PDB entry 1A37 | X-ray diffraction, 3.60 A resolution | chains A and B of the 4 polymer chains in the assembly

Chain A (and B):
Molecule: 14-3-3 protein zeta
From: Bos taurus
Notes: chain B of this document is another copy of the same molecule, construct and numbering; everything in this record applies to it too
UniProt: P63103 (1433Z_BOVIN); the construct lacks a stretch of the UniProt sequence and is renumbered around it, so the offset changes along the chain: 1-201 = UniProt 1-201; 210-212 = UniProt 202-204; 213-245 = UniProt 213-245
Chain sequence (245 residues; row label = number of the first residue in the row; note: 8 numbers in that range are skipped by the numbering (no residue carries them; nothing is unmodelled there); a row labelled like 212A-212H holds insertion residues (212A, then the next letters in order)):
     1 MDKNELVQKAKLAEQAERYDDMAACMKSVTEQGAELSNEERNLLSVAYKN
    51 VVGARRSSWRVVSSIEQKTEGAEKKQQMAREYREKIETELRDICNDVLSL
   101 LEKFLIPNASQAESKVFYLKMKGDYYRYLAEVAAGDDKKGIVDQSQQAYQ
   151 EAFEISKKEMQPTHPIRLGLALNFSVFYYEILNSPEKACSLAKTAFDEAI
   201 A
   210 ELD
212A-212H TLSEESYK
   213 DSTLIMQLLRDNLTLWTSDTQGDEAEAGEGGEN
Unresolved in the structure: 68-72, 110-111, 158-165, 180-187, 210-211, 212A-212H, 229-245
Curated features (UniProtKB/Swiss-Prot):
  - site (Interaction with phosphoserine on interacting protein): Arg56, Arg127
  - modified residue: Met1 (N-acetylmethionine), Lys3 (N6-acetyllysine), Ser58 (Phosphoserine), Lys68 (N6-acetyllysine), Ser184 (Phosphoserine), Ser212C (Phosphoserine), Ser212F (Phosphoserine), Thr232 (Phosphothreonine)

Interface between chain A and chain B:
Contacting residue pairs (39; chain A residue first):
  Asp2(A) - Lys74(B)  salt bridge
  Glu5(A) - Lys74(B)  salt bridge
  Glu5(A) - Met78(B)
  Gln8(A) - Met78(B)
  Lys9(A) - Met78(B)
  Leu12(A) - Ile65(B)  hydrophobic
  Leu12(A) - Tyr82(B)  hydrophobic
  Gln15(A) - Val61(B)
  Gln15(A) - Ile65(B)
  Ala16(A) - Ser58(B)  hydrogen bond (backbone-side chain)
  Ala16(A) - Val61(B)  hydrophobic
  Glu17(A) - Ala54(B)
  Glu17(A) - Ser58(B)  hydrogen bond
  Arg18(A) - Tyr82(B)  hydrogen bond
  Arg18(A) - Lys85(B)
  Arg18(A) - Ile86(B)
  Arg18(A) - Glu89(B)  salt bridge
  Asp21(A) - Tyr82(B)  hydrogen bond
  Asp21(A) - Lys85(B)  salt bridge
  Ala54(A) - Glu17(B)
  Ser58(A) - Ala16(B)
  Ser58(A) - Glu17(B)  hydrogen bond
  Ser58(A) - Arg18(B)
  Val61(A) - Gln15(B)
  Val61(A) - Ala16(B)  hydrophobic
  Ile65(A) - Leu12(B)  hydrophobic
  Ile65(A) - Gln15(B)
  Lys74(A) - Asp2(B)  salt bridge
  Lys74(A) - Glu5(B)  salt bridge
  Met78(A) - Glu5(B)
  Met78(A) - Gln8(B)
  Met78(A) - Lys9(B)
  Tyr82(A) - Leu12(B)  hydrophobic
  Tyr82(A) - Arg18(B)  hydrogen bond
  Tyr82(A) - Asp21(B)  hydrogen bond
  Lys85(A) - Arg18(B)
  Lys85(A) - Asp21(B)  salt bridge
  Ile86(A) - Arg18(B)
  Glu89(A) - Arg18(B)  salt bridge
Also at the interface, not in a pair above, chain A (22 interface residues in all): Ala13, Ser57
Also at the interface, not in a pair above, chain B (23 interface residues in all): Ala13, Ser57, Ala79

Summary:
22 residues of chain A face 23 of chain B across their interface, with 7 hydrogen bonds and 8 salt bridges.
Polar pairs include Asp2(A)-Lys74(B), Glu5(A)-Lys74(B) and Arg18(A)-Glu89(B).
Both chains are 14-3-3 protein zeta (Bos taurus). Entry 1A37 (14-3-3 protein zeta bound to ps-RAF259 peptide)
was determined by X-ray diffraction together with 1A38 from the same study.
